9B40 - chains B and P of the 19 polymer chains in the assembly; structure by electron microscopy, 2.90 A resolution.

== Chain B (and P) ==
Molecule: gp26 Major capsid
Source organism: Pseudomonas virus Pa193
Notes: chain P of this document is another copy of the same molecule, construct and numbering; everything in this record applies to it too
Reference sequence: A0A5P1KVB7 (A0A5P1KVB7_9CAUD); residues 1-382 here = UniProt positions 1-382
Amino-acid sequence (382 residues; each row starts with the number of its first residue):
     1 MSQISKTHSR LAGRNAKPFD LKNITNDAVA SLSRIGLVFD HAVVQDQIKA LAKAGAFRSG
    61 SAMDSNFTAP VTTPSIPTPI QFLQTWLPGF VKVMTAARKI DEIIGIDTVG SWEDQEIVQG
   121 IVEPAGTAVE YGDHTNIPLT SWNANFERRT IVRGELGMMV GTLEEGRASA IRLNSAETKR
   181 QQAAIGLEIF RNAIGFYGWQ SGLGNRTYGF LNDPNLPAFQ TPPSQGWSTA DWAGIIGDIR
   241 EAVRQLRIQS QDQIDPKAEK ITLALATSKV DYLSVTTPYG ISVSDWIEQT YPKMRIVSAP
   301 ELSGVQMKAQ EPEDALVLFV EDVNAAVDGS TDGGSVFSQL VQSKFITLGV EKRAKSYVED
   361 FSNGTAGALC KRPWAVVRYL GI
Unresolved in the structure: 1-65

== Chain B / chain P interface ==
Pairs across the interface - 12 pairs, chain B then chain P:
  G161(B) - D133(P)
  T162(B) - Y131(P)  hydrogen bond
  T162(B) - D133(P)
  L163(B) - Y131(P)  hydrophobic
  L163(B) - D133(P)  hydrogen bond (backbone-side chain)
  E164(B) - D133(P)  hydrogen bond (backbone-side chain)
  A354(B) - I137(P)  hydrophobic
  K355(B) - Y131(P)
  K355(B) - G132(P)  hydrogen bond (side chain-backbone)
  K355(B) - D133(P)
  K355(B) - T135(P)  hydrogen bond
  K355(B) - I137(P)
Also at the interface, not in a pair above, chain B (7 interface residues in all): M159
Also at the interface, not in a pair above, chain P (7 interface residues in all): H134, N136

== In short ==
The chain B/chain P interface involves 7 residues from each chain; the contacts include 5 hydrogen bonds.
Polar pairs include T162(B)-Y131(P), L163(B)-D133(P) and E164(B)-D133(P).
Chain B and chain P are both gp26 Major capsid (Pseudomonas virus Pa193); the structure, Pseudomonas phage
Pa193 5-fold vertex (capsid, decorating, and scaffolding proteins), was determined by electron microscopy
(same publication as 9B41 and 9B42).
